PDB entry 6WZ5 | electron microscopy, 2.20 A resolution | chains H and J of the 10 polymer chains in the assembly

[Chain H]
Molecule: Histone H2B 1.1
From: Xenopus laevis
UniProt: P02281 (H2B11_XENLA); residues 1-122 here correspond to UniProt positions 5-126 (UniProt number = residue number + 4)
Amino-acid sequence (122 residues; each row starts with the number of its first residue):
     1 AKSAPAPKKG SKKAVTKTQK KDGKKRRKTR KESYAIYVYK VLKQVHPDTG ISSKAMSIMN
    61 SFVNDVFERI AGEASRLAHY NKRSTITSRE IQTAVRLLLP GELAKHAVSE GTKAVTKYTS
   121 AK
Unresolved in the structure: 1-24
Construct notes: variant Thr29 (Ser33 in P02281)
UniProt features mapped onto this chain:
  - modified residue: Lys2 (N6-acetyllysine), Lys9 (N6-acetyllysine), Ser11 (Phosphoserine), Lys12 (N6-acetyllysine), Lys17 (N6-acetyllysine)
  - glycosylation: Ser109 (O-linked (GlcNAc) serine)
  - cross-link: Lys117 (Glycyl lysine isopeptide (Lys-Gly) (interchain with G-Cter in ubiquitin))

[Chain J]
Molecule: 167-nt DNA strand
From: synthetic construct
Sequence (167 nucleotides; row label = number of the first residue in the row; numbers below 1 keep their minus sign (DC-83 is residue -83)):
   -83 CTATGATGCC CTGGAGAATC CCGGTGCCGA GGCCGCTCAA TTGGTCGTAG ACAGCTCTAG
   -23 CACCGCTTAA ACGCACGTAC GCGCTGTCCC CCGCGTTTTA ACCGCCAAGG GGATTACTCC
    37 CTAGTCTCCA GGCACGTGTC AGATATATAC ATCCTGTGCA TGTATTG
Unresolved in the structure: -83 to -77, 77-83

[Interface between chain H and chain J]
Residue-residue contacts - 17 pairs, chain H then chain J:
  Arg26(H) with DT31(J), salt bridge to the phosphate
  Arg27(H) with DG-49(J), base contact
  Thr29(H) with DT30(J), phosphate contact
  Arg30(H) with DC-46(J), sugar contact
  Tyr39(H) with DG-53(J), hydrogen bond to the phosphate; DG-52(J), phosphate contact
  Gly50(H) with DG-53(J), phosphate contact
  Ile51(H) with DA-54(J), sugar contact; DG-53(J), hydrogen bond to the phosphate
  Ser52(H) with DA-54(J), phosphate contact
  Ser53(H) with DA-54(J), hydrogen bond to the phosphate
  Arg83(H) with DG-34(J), phosphate contact; DA-33(J), salt bridge to the phosphate
  Ser84(H) with DA-35(J), sugar contact; DG-34(J), hydrogen bond to the phosphate
  Thr85(H) with DA-35(J), phosphate contact; DG-34(J), hydrogen bond to the phosphate
Other interface residues (no listed pair), chain H (14 interface residues in all): Glu32, Lys82
Other interface residues (no listed pair), chain J (13 interface residues in all): DT-47, DA-45, DA-44

[Summary]
Chain H and chain J form an interface of 14 and 13 residues respectively; the contacts include 5 hydrogen
bonds and 2 salt bridges. Among the polar pairs are Tyr39(H)-DG-53(J), Ile51(H)-DG-53(J) and
Ser53(H)-DA-54(J).
Here chain H is Histone H2B 1.1 (Xenopus laevis) and chain J is a 167-nt DNA strand (synthetic construct).
Entry 6WZ5 (Bridging of double-strand DNA break activates PARP2/HPF1 to modify chromatin) was determined by
electron microscopy, deposited together with 6WZ9, 6X0L, 6X0M and 6X0N.
